6LY9 - chains Z and M of the 16 polymer chains in the assembly; structure by electron microscopy, 3.93 A resolution.

# Chain Z
Protein: V-type ATP synthase, subunit K
From: Thermus thermophilus HB8
Reference sequence: Q5SIT7 (Q5SIT7_THET8); residues -18 to 80 here correspond to UniProt positions 1-99 (UniProt number = residue number + 19)
Chain sequence (99 residues; each row starts with the number of its first residue; numbers below 1 keep their minus sign (Met-18 is residue -18)):
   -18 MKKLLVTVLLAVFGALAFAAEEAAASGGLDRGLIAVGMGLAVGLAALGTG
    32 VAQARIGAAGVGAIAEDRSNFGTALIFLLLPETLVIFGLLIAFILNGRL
Unresolved in the structure: -18 to 7

# Chain M
Protein: V-type ATP synthase subunit C
From: Thermus thermophilus HB8
Reference sequence: P74902 (VATC_THET8); residue numbers follow UniProt; this construct covers 1-323
Chain sequence (323 residues; row label = number of the first residue in the row):
     1 MADDFAYLNARVRVRRGTLLKESFFQEALDLSFADFLRLLSETVYGGELA
    51 GQGLPDVDRAVLRTQAKLVGDLPRLVTGEAREAVRLLLLRNDLHNLQALL
   101 RAKATGRPFEEVLLLPGTLREEVWRQAYEAQDPAGMAQVLAVPGHPLARA
   151 LRAVLRETQDLARVEALLAKRFFEDVAKAAKGLDQPALRDYLALEVDAEN
   201 LRTAFKLQGSGLAPDAFFLKGGRFVDRVRFARLMEGDYAVLDELSGTPFS
   251 GLSGVRDLKALERGLRCVLLKEAKKGVQDPLGVGLVLAYVKEREWEAVRL
   301 RLLARRAYFGLPRAQVEEEVVCP
Unresolved in the structure: 1-2
Disulfides: Cys267-Cys322
From the paper describing this entry:
  - contacts within the chain: Arg90-Glu195

# How chain Z and chain M interact
Contacting residue pairs (6):
  Arg36(Z) - Leu281(M)
  Ala39(Z) - Leu281(M)  hydrophobic
  Gly43(Z) - Arg13(M)
  Ala44(Z) - Arg13(M)
  Ala46(Z) - Val14(M)  hydrophobic
  Glu47(Z) - Arg13(M)
Interface residues without a listed pair, chain Z (7 interface residues in all): Ala40
Interface residues without a listed pair, chain M (6 interface residues in all): Arg16, Gly17, Pro280

# Summary
7 residues of chain Z face 6 of chain M across their interface. From the paper: contacts within the chain
involving Arg90(M) and Glu195(M).
Chain Z is V-type ATP synthase, subunit K and chain M is V-type ATP synthase subunit C, both from Thermus
thermophilus HB8; the structure, The membrane-embedded Vo domain of V/A-ATPase from Thermus thermophilus, was
determined by electron microscopy (same publication as 6LY8).
